1PU4 - chains A and B; structure by X-ray diffraction, 3.20 A resolution.

== Chain A (and B) ==
Name: Membrane copper amine oxidase
Source organism: Homo sapiens
Notes: EC 1.4.3.6; chain B of this document is another copy of the same molecule, construct and numbering; everything in this record applies to it too
UniProtKB: Q16853 (AOC3_HUMAN); numbering as in UniProt (aligned over 1-763)
Sequence (763 residues; row label = number of the first residue in the row):
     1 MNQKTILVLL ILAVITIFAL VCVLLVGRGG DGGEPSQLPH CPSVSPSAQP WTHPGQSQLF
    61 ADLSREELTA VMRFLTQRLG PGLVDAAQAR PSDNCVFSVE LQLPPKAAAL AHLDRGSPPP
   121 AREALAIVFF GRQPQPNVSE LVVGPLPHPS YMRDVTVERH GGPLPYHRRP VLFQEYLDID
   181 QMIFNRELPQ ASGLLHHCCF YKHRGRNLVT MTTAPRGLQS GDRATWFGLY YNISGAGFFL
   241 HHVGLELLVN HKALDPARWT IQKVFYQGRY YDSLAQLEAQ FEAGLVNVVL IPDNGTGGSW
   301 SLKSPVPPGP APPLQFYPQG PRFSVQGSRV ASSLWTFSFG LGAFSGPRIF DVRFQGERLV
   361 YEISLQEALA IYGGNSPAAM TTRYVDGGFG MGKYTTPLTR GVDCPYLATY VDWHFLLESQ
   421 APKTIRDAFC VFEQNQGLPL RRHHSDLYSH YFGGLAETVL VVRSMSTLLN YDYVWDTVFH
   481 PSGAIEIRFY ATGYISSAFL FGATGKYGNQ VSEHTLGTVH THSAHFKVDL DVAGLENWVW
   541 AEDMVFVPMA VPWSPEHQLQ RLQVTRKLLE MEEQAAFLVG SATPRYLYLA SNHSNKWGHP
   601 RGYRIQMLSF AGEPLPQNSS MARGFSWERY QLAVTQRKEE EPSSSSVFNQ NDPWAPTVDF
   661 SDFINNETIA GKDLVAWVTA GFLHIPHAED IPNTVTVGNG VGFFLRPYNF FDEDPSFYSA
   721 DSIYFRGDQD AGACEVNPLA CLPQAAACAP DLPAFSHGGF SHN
Not modelled in the structure: 1-54, 202-204, 762-763 (chain B: 1-56, 203, 742-746, 762-763)
Cystine bridges: Cys198-Cys199, Cys404-Cys430, Cys734-Cys741
Covalent attachments: N-acetylglucosamine (NAG) linked to Asn137, Asn232
Modified positions: Tyr471 (5-(2-carboxy-2-aminoethyl)-2-hydroxy-1,4-benzoquinone; TPQ)
Sequence notes: modified residue (471)
Metal / ion sites: Cu ion: Tyr471, His520, His522, His684; Ca2+ site 1: Asp529, Leu530, Asp531, Asp673, Leu674; Ca2+ site 2: Glu572, Lys638, Phe663, Asn665, Glu667
Swiss-Prot annotation at these positions:
  - active site: Asp386 (Proton acceptor), Tyr471 (Schiff-base intermediate with substrate)
  - binding site (Cu(2+)): His520, His522, His684
  - binding site (Ca(2+)): Asp529, Leu530, Asp531, Glu572, Glu641, Phe663, Asn665, Glu667, Asp673, Leu674
  - modified residue: Tyr471 (2',4',5'-topaquinone)
  - glycosylation: Ser43 (O-linked (GalNAc...) serine), Asn137 (N-linked (GlcNAc...) asparagine), Thr212 (O-linked (GalNAc...) threonine), Asn232 (N-linked (GlcNAc...) asparagine), Asn294 (N-linked (GlcNAc...) asparagine), Asn592 (N-linked (GlcNAc...) (complex) asparagine), Asn618 (N-linked (GlcNAc...) asparagine), Asn666 (N-linked (GlcNAc...) asparagine), Thr679 (O-linked (GlcNAc) threonine)
  - mutagenesis: Met211 (M211V: Increased activity towards 2-phenylethylamine, and decreased activity towards methylamine and benzylamine; when associated with N-394 and G-469), Tyr394 (Y394N: Increased activity towards 2-phenylethylamine, and decreased activity towards methylamine and benzylamine; when associated with V-211 and G-469), Leu469 (L469G: Increased activity towards 2-phenylethylamine, and decreased activity towards methylamine and benzylamine; when associated with V-211 and N-394)
From the paper describing this entry:
  - catalytic residues: Tyr372, Asp386, Asn470 (by similarity / conservation)
  - specificity-determining residues: Leu469 (by similarity / conservation)
  - post-translational modification sites: Ser43, Asn294, Asn618, Asn666, Thr679

== Chain A / chain B interface ==
Disulfides between the chains: Cys748(A)-Cys748(B)
Contacting residue pairs (416; chain A residue first):
  Asp180(A) - Tyr448(B)
  Val209(A) - Tyr448(B)  hydrophobic
  Thr210(A) - Tyr448(B)  hydrogen bond (backbone-side chain)
  Leu218(A) - Trp553(B)
  Leu218(A) - Ser554(B)
  Leu218(A) - His557(B)
  Gln219(A) - His557(B)
  Trp226(A) - Trp553(B)
  Asn232(A) - Tyr448(B)
  Ile233(A) - Ser449(B)
  Gly235(A) - Ser449(B)  hydrogen bond (backbone-side chain)
  Gly235(A) - Tyr451(B)
  Gly235(A) - Tyr724(B)  hydrogen bond (backbone-side chain)
  Ala236(A) - Tyr451(B)
  Gly237(A) - Tyr451(B)  hydrogen bond (backbone-side chain)
  Phe238(A) - Leu447(B)  hydrophobic
  Phe238(A) - Tyr448(B)  hydrophobic
  Leu248(A) - Trp553(B)
  Tyr270(A) - Pro552(B)
  Tyr270(A) - Trp553(B)  hydrophobic
  Gly297(A) - Glu713(B)
  Gly297(A) - Phe717(B)
  Gly298(A) - Phe717(B)
  Ser301(A) - Phe717(B)
  Leu302(A) - Arg441(B)
  Leu302(A) - Tyr451(B)  hydrophobic
  Leu302(A) - Phe717(B)
  Leu302(A) - Tyr724(B)  hydrophobic
  Lys303(A) - Phe717(B)
  Lys303(A) - Tyr724(B)
  Ser304(A) - Phe717(B)  hydrogen bond (side chain-backbone)
  Ser304(A) - Tyr718(B)
  Ser304(A) - Ser719(B)  hydrogen bond (side chain-backbone)
  Ser304(A) - Ser722(B)
  Pro305(A) - Phe717(B)
  Val306(A) - Tyr718(B)
  Pro307(A) - Ala720(B)
  Pro308(A) - Ala720(B)
  Pro308(A) - Pro738(B)  hydrophobic
  Gly309(A) - Ala720(B)
  Pro310(A) - Gln319(B)
  Pro310(A) - Arg322(B)  hydrogen bond (backbone-side chain)
  Pro310(A) - Asp721(B)
  Ala311(A) - Pro318(B)  hydrophobic
  Ala311(A) - Gln319(B)
  Ala311(A) - Arg322(B)
  Pro312(A) - Pro318(B)
  Pro312(A) - Arg322(B)
  Pro312(A) - Thr458(B)
  Pro312(A) - Asp721(B)
  Pro313(A) - Gln315(B)
  Pro313(A) - Phe316(B)
  Pro313(A) - Tyr317(B)  hydrophobic
  Pro313(A) - Asn435(B)
  Pro313(A) - Thr458(B)
  Leu314(A) - Leu314(B)
  Leu314(A) - Gln315(B)
  Leu314(A) - Phe316(B)  hydrogen bond (backbone-backbone)
  Gln315(A) - Pro313(B)
  Gln315(A) - Leu314(B)
  Gln315(A) - Gln315(B)
  Phe316(A) - Pro313(B)
  Phe316(A) - Leu314(B)  hydrogen bond (backbone-backbone)
  Phe316(A) - Phe316(B)  hydrophobic
  Phe316(A) - Pro750(B)  hydrophobic
  Tyr317(A) - Pro313(B)  hydrophobic
  Pro318(A) - Pro312(B)
  Gln319(A) - Gly309(B)
  Gln319(A) - Pro310(B)
  Gln319(A) - Ala311(B)
  Arg322(A) - Pro310(B)  hydrogen bond (side chain-backbone)
  Arg322(A) - Ala311(B)
  Arg322(A) - Pro312(B)
  Ile371(A) - Leu562(B)
  Tyr372(A) - Leu562(B)
  Gly373(A) - Leu562(B)
  Gly374(A) - Arg561(B)  hydrogen bond (backbone-side chain)
  Pro377(A) - Trp553(B)  hydrophobic
  Met380(A) - Leu559(B)
  Met380(A) - Arg561(B)
  Thr381(A) - Trp553(B)
  Arg383(A) - Gln560(B)  hydrogen bond (side chain-backbone)
  Thr396(A) - Arg442(B)  hydrogen bond
  Thr396(A) - His444(B)
  Thr396(A) - Asp446(B)
  Pro397(A) - Arg442(B)
  Pro397(A) - His444(B)
  Thr399(A) - Phe452(B)
  Arg400(A) - Leu739(B)
  Gly401(A) - Ala456(B)
  Gly401(A) - Leu739(B)
  Val402(A) - Pro439(B)
  Val402(A) - Phe452(B)  hydrophobic
  Val402(A) - Gly454(B)
  Val402(A) - Leu455(B)
  Val402(A) - Ala456(B)
  Val402(A) - Leu739(B)  hydrophobic
  Asp403(A) - Gly437(B)
  Asp403(A) - Pro439(B)
  Asp403(A) - Arg442(B)  salt bridge
  Asp403(A) - Phe452(B)
  Cys404(A) - Gly437(B)
  Pro405(A) - Gly437(B)
  Gln434(A) - Gln315(B)
  Gln434(A) - Gln434(B)
  Gln434(A) - Asn435(B)  hydrogen bond (side chain-backbone)
  Gln434(A) - Gln436(B)  hydrogen bond (side chain-backbone)
  Gln434(A) - Gly437(B)
  Asn435(A) - Pro313(B)
  Asn435(A) - Gln434(B)  hydrogen bond (backbone-side chain)
  Gln436(A) - Gln434(B)  hydrogen bond (backbone-side chain)
  Gly437(A) - Asp403(B)
  Gly437(A) - Cys404(B)
  Gly437(A) - Pro405(B)
  Gly437(A) - Gln434(B)
  Gly437(A) - Arg463(B)  hydrogen bond (backbone-side chain)
  Leu438(A) - Arg463(B)
  Leu438(A) - Tyr490(B)  hydrophobic
  Pro439(A) - Val402(B)
  Pro439(A) - Asp403(B)
  Pro439(A) - Met465(B)  hydrophobic
  Pro439(A) - Thr696(B)  hydrogen bond (backbone-side chain)
  Leu440(A) - Val695(B)
  Leu440(A) - Thr696(B)  hydrogen bond (backbone-backbone)
  Leu440(A) - Val697(B)  hydrophobic
  Arg441(A) - Thr492(B)
  Arg441(A) - Asn693(B)
  Arg442(A) - Thr396(B)  hydrogen bond
  Arg442(A) - Pro397(B)
  Arg442(A) - Asp403(B)  salt bridge
  Arg442(A) - Met465(B)  hydrogen bond
  Arg442(A) - Thr467(B)
  Arg442(A) - Asp472(B)  salt bridge
  Arg442(A) - Thr492(B)
  Arg442(A) - Gly493(B)  hydrogen bond (backbone-backbone)
  Arg442(A) - Asn693(B)
  His443(A) - Thr467(B)
  His443(A) - Leu469(B)
  His443(A) - Asn470(B)  hydrogen bond (side chain-backbone)
  His443(A) - Asp472(B)  salt bridge
  His443(A) - Tyr494(B)
  His443(A) - Asn693(B)
  His444(A) - Thr396(B)
  His444(A) - Pro397(B)
  His444(A) - Thr467(B)
  His444(A) - Asp472(B)  hydrogen bond (backbone-side chain)
  His444(A) - His757(B)
  His444(A) - Gly759(B)  hydrogen bond (side chain-backbone)
  His444(A) - Phe760(B)
  Ser445(A) - Phe760(B)
  Asp446(A) - Thr396(B)
  Asp446(A) - Phe760(B)
  Asp446(A) - Ser761(B)  hydrogen bond (side chain-backbone)
  Leu447(A) - Phe238(B)  hydrophobic
  Tyr448(A) - Asp180(B)
  Tyr448(A) - Val209(B)  hydrophobic
  Tyr448(A) - Thr210(B)  hydrogen bond (side chain-backbone)
  Tyr448(A) - Phe238(B)  hydrophobic
  Ser449(A) - Ile233(B)
  Ser449(A) - Ser234(B)
  Ser449(A) - Gly235(B)  hydrogen bond (side chain-backbone)
  His450(A) - Phe760(B)
  His450(A) - Ser761(B)
  Tyr451(A) - Gly235(B)
  Tyr451(A) - Ala236(B)
  Tyr451(A) - Gly237(B)  hydrogen bond (side chain-backbone)
  Tyr451(A) - Leu302(B)  hydrophobic
  Tyr451(A) - Tyr494(B)
  Tyr451(A) - Phe760(B)
  Phe452(A) - Thr399(B)
  Phe452(A) - Val402(B)  hydrophobic
  Phe452(A) - Asp403(B)
  Gly453(A) - Leu302(B)
  Gly453(A) - Asn693(B)
  Gly454(A) - Val402(B)
  Leu455(A) - Val402(B)
  Ala456(A) - Gly401(B)
  Ala456(A) - Val402(B)
  Glu457(A) - Thr696(B)
  Glu457(A) - Val697(B)
  Thr458(A) - Pro312(B)
  Thr458(A) - Pro313(B)
  Arg463(A) - Gly437(B)  hydrogen bond (side chain-backbone)
  Arg463(A) - Leu438(B)
  Met465(A) - Pro439(B)  hydrophobic
  Met465(A) - Arg442(B)  hydrogen bond
  Thr467(A) - Arg442(B)  hydrogen bond
  Thr467(A) - His443(B)
  Thr467(A) - His444(B)
  Leu469(A) - His443(B)
  Asn470(A) - His443(B)  hydrogen bond (backbone-side chain)
  Asp472(A) - Arg442(B)  salt bridge
  Asp472(A) - His443(B)  salt bridge
  Asp472(A) - His444(B)  hydrogen bond (side chain-backbone)
  His480(A) - Val697(B)
  Ser482(A) - Val697(B)
  Ala484(A) - Val697(B)  hydrophobic
  Tyr490(A) - Leu438(B)  hydrophobic
  Thr492(A) - Leu440(B)
  Thr492(A) - Arg441(B)
  Thr492(A) - Arg442(B)  hydrogen bond (side chain-backbone)
  Gly493(A) - Arg442(B)  hydrogen bond (backbone-backbone)
  Tyr494(A) - His443(B)
  Tyr494(A) - Tyr451(B)
  Gly505(A) - Arg566(B)  hydrogen bond (backbone-side chain)
  Lys506(A) - Gln563(B)
  Lys506(A) - Val564(B)  hydrogen bond (backbone-backbone)
  Tyr507(A) - Arg561(B)  hydrogen bond
  Tyr507(A) - Leu562(B)
  Tyr507(A) - Gln563(B)  hydrogen bond
  Gly508(A) - Arg566(B)  hydrogen bond (backbone-side chain)
  Asn509(A) - Arg566(B)  hydrogen bond
  Asn509(A) - His599(B)  hydrogen bond
  Asn509(A) - Tyr708(B)  hydrogen bond
  Asn509(A) - Asn709(B)
  Gln510(A) - Trp597(B)
  Gln510(A) - His599(B)  hydrogen bond (backbone-side chain)
  Val511(A) - Trp597(B)  hydrogen bond (backbone-side chain)
  Ser512(A) - Trp597(B)
  Glu513(A) - Trp597(B)
  Val519(A) - Leu562(B)  hydrophobic
  Val519(A) - Val564(B)  hydrophobic
  Thr521(A) - Met544(B)
  Glu542(A) - Ile685(B)
  Met544(A) - Thr521(B)
  Met544(A) - Gly612(B)
  Met544(A) - Glu613(B)
  Met544(A) - Leu683(B)  hydrophobic
  Phe546(A) - Glu613(B)
  Phe546(A) - Pro614(B)
  Phe546(A) - Leu615(B)  hydrophobic
  Phe546(A) - Pro616(B)
  Pro552(A) - Tyr270(B)
  Trp553(A) - Leu218(B)
  Trp553(A) - Trp226(B)
  Trp553(A) - Tyr270(B)  hydrophobic
  Trp553(A) - Pro377(B)  hydrophobic
  Trp553(A) - Thr381(B)
  Ser554(A) - Leu218(B)
  His557(A) - Leu218(B)
  His557(A) - Gln219(B)  hydrogen bond
  Leu559(A) - Met380(B)
  Gln560(A) - Arg383(B)  hydrogen bond (backbone-side chain)
  Gln560(A) - Pro616(B)
  Gln560(A) - Asn618(B)
  Gln560(A) - Ser619(B)
  Arg561(A) - Gly374(B)  hydrogen bond (side chain-backbone)
  Arg561(A) - Met380(B)
  Arg561(A) - Tyr507(B)  hydrogen bond
  Leu562(A) - Ile371(B)
  Leu562(A) - Tyr372(B)
  Leu562(A) - Gly373(B)
  Leu562(A) - Tyr507(B)
  Leu562(A) - Val519(B)  hydrophobic
  Gln563(A) - Lys506(B)
  Gln563(A) - Tyr507(B)  hydrogen bond
  Val564(A) - Lys506(B)  hydrogen bond (backbone-backbone)
  Val564(A) - Gly508(B)
  Val564(A) - Val519(B)  hydrophobic
  Arg566(A) - Gly505(B)  hydrogen bond (side chain-backbone)
  Arg566(A) - Gly508(B)  hydrogen bond (side chain-backbone)
  Arg566(A) - Asn509(B)  hydrogen bond
  Arg585(A) - Ala611(B)  hydrogen bond (side chain-backbone)
  Arg585(A) - Glu613(B)
  Arg585(A) - Leu683(B)
  Tyr586(A) - Leu683(B)  hydrogen bond (side chain-backbone)
  Tyr586(A) - His684(B)
  Tyr586(A) - Ile685(B)  hydrogen bond (side chain-backbone)
  Asn595(A) - Ala688(B)
  Trp597(A) - Gln510(B)
  Trp597(A) - Val511(B)
  Trp597(A) - Ser512(B)
  Trp597(A) - Glu513(B)
  His599(A) - Asn509(B)  hydrogen bond
  His599(A) - Gln510(B)  hydrogen bond (side chain-backbone)
  Gln606(A) - Phe610(B)
  Gln606(A) - Gly698(B)  hydrogen bond (side chain-backbone)
  Met607(A) - Phe610(B)
  Phe610(A) - Arg585(B)
  Phe610(A) - Gln606(B)
  Phe610(A) - Met607(B)
  Ala611(A) - Arg585(B)  hydrogen bond (backbone-side chain)
  Gly612(A) - Met544(B)
  Gly612(A) - Arg585(B)
  Glu613(A) - Met544(B)
  Glu613(A) - Phe546(B)
  Glu613(A) - Arg585(B)  salt bridge
  Pro614(A) - Phe546(B)
  Leu615(A) - Phe546(B)  hydrophobic
  Pro616(A) - Phe546(B)
  Pro616(A) - Gln560(B)
  Asn618(A) - Gln560(B)
  Ser619(A) - Gln560(B)
  Leu683(A) - Met544(B)  hydrophobic
  Leu683(A) - Arg585(B)
  Leu683(A) - Tyr586(B)  hydrogen bond (backbone-side chain)
  His684(A) - Tyr586(B)
  Ile685(A) - Asp543(B)
  Ile685(A) - Val564(B)  hydrophobic
  Ile685(A) - Tyr586(B)  hydrogen bond (backbone-side chain)
  Ile685(A) - Tyr708(B)
  His687(A) - Pro707(B)
  His687(A) - Tyr708(B)
  His687(A) - Asn709(B)
  Ala688(A) - Asn595(B)
  Ala688(A) - Asn709(B)  hydrogen bond (backbone-side chain)
  Ala688(A) - Phe711(B)
  Ala688(A) - Asp712(B)
  Ala688(A) - Glu713(B)
  Ala688(A) - Asp714(B)
  Glu689(A) - Pro707(B)
  Glu689(A) - Tyr708(B)
  Glu689(A) - Asn709(B)  hydrogen bond (side chain-backbone)
  Glu689(A) - Phe710(B)  hydrogen bond (side chain-backbone)
  Glu689(A) - Phe711(B)  hydrogen bond (side chain-backbone)
  Glu689(A) - Asp714(B)
  Ile691(A) - Glu713(B)
  Ile691(A) - Asp714(B)  hydrogen bond (backbone-backbone)
  Pro692(A) - Phe717(B)  hydrophobic
  Asn693(A) - Arg442(B)
  Asn693(A) - His443(B)
  Asn693(A) - Gly453(B)
  Thr694(A) - Arg441(B)
  Val695(A) - Leu440(B)  hydrophobic
  Val695(A) - Asp714(B)
  Thr696(A) - Leu438(B)
  Thr696(A) - Pro439(B)  hydrogen bond (side chain-backbone)
  Thr696(A) - Leu440(B)  hydrogen bond (backbone-backbone)
  Val697(A) - Leu440(B)  hydrophobic
  Val697(A) - Glu457(B)
  Val697(A) - His480(B)
  Val697(A) - Phe704(B)  hydrophobic
  Val697(A) - Arg706(B)  hydrogen bond (backbone-side chain)
  Gly698(A) - Gln606(B)  hydrogen bond (backbone-side chain)
  Asn699(A) - Arg706(B)  hydrogen bond
  Phe704(A) - Val697(B)  hydrophobic
  Phe704(A) - Gly698(B)
  Arg706(A) - Val697(B)
  Arg706(A) - Gly698(B)
  Arg706(A) - Asn699(B)
  Pro707(A) - His687(B)
  Pro707(A) - Glu689(B)
  Tyr708(A) - Asn509(B)  hydrogen bond
  Tyr708(A) - Ile685(B)
  Tyr708(A) - His687(B)
  Tyr708(A) - Glu689(B)
  Asn709(A) - Asn509(B)
  Asn709(A) - His687(B)
  Asn709(A) - Ala688(B)  hydrogen bond (side chain-backbone)
  Asn709(A) - Glu689(B)  hydrogen bond (backbone-side chain)
  Phe710(A) - Glu689(B)  hydrogen bond (backbone-side chain)
  Phe711(A) - Ala688(B)
  Phe711(A) - Glu689(B)  hydrogen bond (backbone-side chain)
  Asp712(A) - Ala688(B)
  Glu713(A) - Gly297(B)
  Glu713(A) - Gly298(B)
  Glu713(A) - Ala688(B)
  Glu713(A) - Ile691(B)
  Asp714(A) - Ala688(B)
  Asp714(A) - Glu689(B)
  Asp714(A) - Ile691(B)  hydrogen bond (backbone-backbone)
  Phe717(A) - Gly297(B)
  Phe717(A) - Gly298(B)
  Phe717(A) - Ser301(B)
  Phe717(A) - Leu302(B)
  Phe717(A) - Lys303(B)
  Phe717(A) - Ser304(B)  hydrogen bond (backbone-side chain)
  Phe717(A) - Pro692(B)
  Tyr718(A) - Ser304(B)
  Tyr718(A) - Pro305(B)  hydrophobic
  Tyr718(A) - Val306(B)
  Ser719(A) - Ser304(B)  hydrogen bond (backbone-side chain)
  Ala720(A) - Pro307(B)
  Ala720(A) - Pro308(B)
  Ala720(A) - Gly309(B)
  Asp721(A) - Pro312(B)
  Ser722(A) - Ser304(B)
  Ile723(A) - Val402(B)  hydrophobic
  Tyr724(A) - Gly235(B)  hydrogen bond (side chain-backbone)
  Tyr724(A) - Leu302(B)  hydrophobic
  Tyr724(A) - Lys303(B)
  Phe725(A) - His757(B)
  Gly727(A) - Phe760(B)
  Ala731(A) - Phe755(B)
  Ala731(A) - His757(B)
  Gly732(A) - Phe755(B)
  Asn737(A) - Phe755(B)
  Pro738(A) - Pro308(B)  hydrophobic
  Leu739(A) - Arg400(B)
  Leu739(A) - Val402(B)  hydrophobic
  Leu739(A) - Phe755(B)  hydrophobic
  Ala740(A) - Phe755(B)  hydrophobic
  Leu742(A) - Leu752(B)  hydrophobic
  Pro743(A) - Tyr406(B)
  Pro743(A) - Leu752(B)
  Pro743(A) - Pro753(B)
  Pro743(A) - Ala754(B)  hydrophobic
  Ala747(A) - Pro750(B)
  Cys748(A) - Cys748(B)  disulfide
  Ala749(A) - Ala749(B)  hydrophobic
  Ala749(A) - Pro750(B)
  Phe755(A) - Ala731(B)
  Phe755(A) - Gly732(B)
  Phe755(A) - Asn737(B)
  Phe755(A) - Ala740(B)  hydrophobic
  His757(A) - His444(B)
  His757(A) - Phe725(B)
  Gly759(A) - His444(B)
  Phe760(A) - His444(B)
  Phe760(A) - Ser445(B)
  Phe760(A) - Asp446(B)
  Phe760(A) - His450(B)
  Phe760(A) - Tyr451(B)
  Phe760(A) - Gly727(B)
  Ser761(A) - Asp446(B)  hydrogen bond (backbone-side chain)
  Ser761(A) - His450(B)
Also at the interface, not in a pair above, chain A (195 interface residues in all): Ser234, Phe239, Lys263, Asn375, Tyr406, Glu433, Asp476, His520, Asp543, Val551, Leu608, Arg726
Also at the interface, not in a pair above, chain B (197 interface residues in all): Asn232, Phe239, Leu248, Lys263, Glu433, Val474, Asp476, Ser482, Ala484, His520, Glu542, Val551, Lys596, Leu608, Thr694, Ile723, Arg726

== Summary ==
The interface between chain A and chain B involves 195 residues on one side and 197 on the other; the contacts
include 1 disulfide bond, 85 hydrogen bonds and 7 salt bridges. Polar pairs include Asp403(A)-Arg442(B),
Arg442(A)-Asp472(B) and His443(A)-Asp472(B). The paper reports catalytic residues Tyr372(A), Asp386(A) and
Asn470(A); the specificity determinant Leu469(A).
Chain A and chain B are both Membrane copper amine oxidase (Homo sapiens); the structure, Crystal structure of
human vascular adhesion protein-1, was determined by X-ray diffraction.
